Entry 5H61 (X-ray diffraction, 1.86 A resolution); this record covers chain A.

# Chain A
Name: Transferase
Organism: Escherichia coli
Amino-acid sequence (348 residues; row label = number of the first residue in the row):
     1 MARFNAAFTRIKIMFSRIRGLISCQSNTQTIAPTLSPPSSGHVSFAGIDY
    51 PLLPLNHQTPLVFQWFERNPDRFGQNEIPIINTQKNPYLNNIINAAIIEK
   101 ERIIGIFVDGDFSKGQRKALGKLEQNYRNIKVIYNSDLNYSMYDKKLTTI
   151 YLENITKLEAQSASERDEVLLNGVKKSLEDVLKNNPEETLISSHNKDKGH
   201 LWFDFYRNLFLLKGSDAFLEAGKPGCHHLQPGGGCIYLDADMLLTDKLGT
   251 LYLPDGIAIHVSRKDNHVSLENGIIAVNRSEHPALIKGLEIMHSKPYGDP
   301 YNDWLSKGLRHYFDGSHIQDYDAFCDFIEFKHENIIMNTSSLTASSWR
Not modelled in the structure: 1-38, 161-165, 184, 264, 341-348
What the authors report for this chain:
  - catalytic residues: H260, E271, N272
  - mutagenesis - H260A, E271A, N272A: decreased catalytic activity
  - mutagenesis - W65A: abolished binding to UDP-GlcNAc

# In short
The paper reports catalytic residues H260, E271 and N272; H260A, E271A and N272A reduce catalytic activity.
Chain A is Transferase (Escherichia coli); the structure, Structure of Transferase mutant-C23S,C199S, was
determined by X-ray diffraction together with 5H5Y, 5H62, 5H60 and 5H63 from the same study.
